PDB entry 7TKM | electron microscopy, 4.50 A resolution (low resolution: residue-level contacts below are approximate; hydrogen-bond / salt-bridge calls are withheld) | chains T and W of the 27 polymer chains in the assembly

# Chain T
Name: ATP synthase subunit a
Source organism: Saccharomyces cerevisiae
UniProt: P00854 (ATP6_YEAST); residues 1-249 here correspond to UniProt positions 11-259 (UniProt number = residue number + 10)
Sequence (249 residues; each row starts with the number of its first residue):
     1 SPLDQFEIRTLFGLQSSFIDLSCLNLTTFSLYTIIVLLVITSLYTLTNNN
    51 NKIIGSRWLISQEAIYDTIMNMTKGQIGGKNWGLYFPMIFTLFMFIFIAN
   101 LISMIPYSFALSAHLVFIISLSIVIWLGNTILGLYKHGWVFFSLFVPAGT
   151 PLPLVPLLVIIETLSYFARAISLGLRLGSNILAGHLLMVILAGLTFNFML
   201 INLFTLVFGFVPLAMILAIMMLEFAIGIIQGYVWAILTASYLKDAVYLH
Not modelled in the structure: 1-25

# Chain W
Name: ATP synthase subunit f
Source organism: Saccharomyces cerevisiae
UniProt: Q06405 (ATPK_YEAST); residues 1-95 here correspond to UniProt positions 7-101 (UniProt number = residue number + 6)
Sequence (95 residues; row label = number of the first residue in the row):
     1 VSTLIPPKVVSSKNIGSAPNAKRIANVVHFYKSLPQGPAPAIKANTRLAR
    51 YKAKYFDGDNASGKPLWHFALGIIAFGYSMEYYFHLRHHKGAEEH
Not modelled in the structure: 86-95

# Chain T / chain W interface
Pairs across the interface (5):
  Leu46(T) - Phe56(W)
  Thr47(T) - Phe56(W)
  Arg57(T) - Gly58(W)
  Tyr107(T) - Ile73(W)
  Tyr107(T) - Gly77(W)
Interface residues without a listed pair, chain T (5 interface residues in all): Asn49
Interface residues without a listed pair, chain W (5 interface residues in all): Ile42

# Overview
The chain T/chain W interface involves 5 residues from each chain.
Chain T is ATP synthase subunit a and chain W is ATP synthase subunit f, both from Saccharomyces cerevisiae;
the structure, Yeast ATP synthase State 3binding(b) with 10 mM ATP backbone model, was determined by electron
microscopy, deposited together with 7TJS, 7TJT, 7TJU, 7TJV, 7TJW, 7TJX and 30 further entries.
